PDB entry 4Z9V | X-ray diffraction, 2.10 A resolution | chains E and G of the 8 polymer chains in the assembly

== Chain E (and G) ==
Name: Translationally-controlled tumor protein
From: Homo sapiens
Notes: engineered mutation(s): Nterminal peptide; chain G of this document is another copy of the same molecule, construct and numbering; everything in this record applies to it too
UniProtKB: P13693 (TCTP_HUMAN); numbering as in UniProt (aligned over 11-31)
Sequence (21 residues; row label = number of the first residue in the row):
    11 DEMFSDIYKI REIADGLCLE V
From the paper describing this entry:
  - mutagenesis - R21A: abolished binding to Bcl-2-like protein 1, APOPTOSIS REGULATOR BCL-XL
  - conformationally variable residues: Asp-16 to Leu-27

== How chain E and chain G interact ==
Pairs across the interface (15):
  Met-13(E) with Val-31(G), hydrophobic
  Ile-20(E) with Ile-20(G), hydrophobic; Ile-23(G), hydrophobic
  Arg-21(E) with Ile-23(G)
  Ala-24(E) with Ile-20(G), hydrophobic; Ile-23(G), hydrophobic
  Leu-27(E) with Cys-28(G); Leu-29(G), hydrogen bond (backbone-backbone)
  Cys-28(E) with Ile-20(G); Ala-24(G), hydrophobic; Leu-27(G); Cys-28(G), disulfide
  Leu-29(E) with Gly-26(G), hydrogen bond (backbone-backbone); Leu-27(G), hydrogen bond (backbone-backbone)
  Val-31(E) with Gly-26(G)
Also at the interface, not in a pair above, chain E (9 interface residues in all): Ile-23
Also at the interface, not in a pair above, chain G (11 interface residues in all): Asp-16, Lys-19, Asp-25
Inter-chain disulfides: Cys-28(E)/Cys-28(G)

== Overview ==
9 residues of chain E and 11 residues of chain G are in contact, with 1 disulfide bond and 3 hydrogen bonds.
Backbone hydrogen bonds pair Leu-27(E)/Leu-29(G) and Leu-29(E)/Gly-26(G). The paper reports that R21A of chain
E abolishes binding to Bcl-2-like protein 1, APOPTOSIS REGULATOR BCL-XL; conformational variability at
Asp-16(E).
Chain E and chain G are both Translationally-controlled tumor protein (Homo sapiens); the structure, TCTP
contains a BH3-like domain, which instead of inhibiting, activates Bcl-xL, was determined by X-ray
diffraction.
